8Y1V - chains B and C of the 4 polymer chains in the assembly; structure by electron microscopy, 4.20 A resolution (low resolution: residue-level contacts below are approximate; hydrogen-bond / salt-bridge calls are withheld).

== Chain B ==
Name: Glutamate receptor ionotropic, NMDA 2D
Organism: Homo sapiens
UniProt: O15399 (NMDE4_HUMAN); numbering as in UniProt (aligned over 1-879)
Amino-acid sequence (911 residues; each row starts with the number of its first residue):
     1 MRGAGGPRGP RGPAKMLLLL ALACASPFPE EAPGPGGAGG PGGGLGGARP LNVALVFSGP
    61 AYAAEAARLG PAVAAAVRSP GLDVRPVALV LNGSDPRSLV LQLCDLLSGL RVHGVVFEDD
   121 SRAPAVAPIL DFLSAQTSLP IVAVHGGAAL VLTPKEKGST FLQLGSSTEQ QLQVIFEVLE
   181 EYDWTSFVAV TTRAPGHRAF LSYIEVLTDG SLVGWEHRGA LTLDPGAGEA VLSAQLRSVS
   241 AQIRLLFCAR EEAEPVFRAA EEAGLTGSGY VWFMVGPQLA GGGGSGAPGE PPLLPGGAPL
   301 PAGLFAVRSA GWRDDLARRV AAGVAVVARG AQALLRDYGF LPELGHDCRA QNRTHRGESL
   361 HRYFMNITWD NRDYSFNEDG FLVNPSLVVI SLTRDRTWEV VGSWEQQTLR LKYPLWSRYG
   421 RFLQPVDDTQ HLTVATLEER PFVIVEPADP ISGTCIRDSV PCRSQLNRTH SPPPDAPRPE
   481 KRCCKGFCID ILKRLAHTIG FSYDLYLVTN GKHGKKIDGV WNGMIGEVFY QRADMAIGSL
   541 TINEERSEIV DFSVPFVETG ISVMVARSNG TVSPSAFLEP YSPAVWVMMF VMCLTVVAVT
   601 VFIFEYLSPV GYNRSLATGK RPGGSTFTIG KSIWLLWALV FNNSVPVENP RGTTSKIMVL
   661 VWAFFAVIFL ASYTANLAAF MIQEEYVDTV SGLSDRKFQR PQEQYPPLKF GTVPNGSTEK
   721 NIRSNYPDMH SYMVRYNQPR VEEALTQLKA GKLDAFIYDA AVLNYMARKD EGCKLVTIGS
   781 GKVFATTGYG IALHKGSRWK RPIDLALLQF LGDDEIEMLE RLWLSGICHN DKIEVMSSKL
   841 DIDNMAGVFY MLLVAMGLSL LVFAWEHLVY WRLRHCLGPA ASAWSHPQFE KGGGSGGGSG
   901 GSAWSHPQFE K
Unresolved in the structure: 1-59, 108, 123, 155-160, 186-187, 224-228, 260-262, 283-303, 337-341, 350-353, 394-397, 403, 424-428, 449-451, 466-478, 521-523, 562-563, 566-574, 608-626, 648-652, 687-690, 705, 716-717, 727-729, 753-755, 770-772, 787-791, 826-830, 869-911
Sequence notes: expression tag (880-911)
Swiss-Prot annotation at these positions:
  - region: Lys631 to Pro650 (Pore-forming)
  - binding site (L-glutamate): Ser539, Thr541, Arg546, Ser717, Thr718, Asp759
  - site: Asn642 (Functional determinant of NMDA receptors)
  - glycosylation (N-linked (GlcNAc...) asparagine): Asn92, Asn352, Asn366, Asn384, Asn467, Asn569
  - natural variant: Pro140 (P140S: In a breast cancer sample), Gly286 (G286R: In a breast cancer sample), Leu466 (L466V: Found in a patient with schizophrenia; uncertain significance), Glu527 (E527G: In a breast cancer sample), Met592 (M592L: Found in a patient with autism spectrum disorder; uncertain significance), Val667 (V667I: In DEE46), Met733 (M733V: Found in a patient with schizophrenia; uncertain significance), Arg872 (R872H: Found in a patient with schizophrenia; uncertain significance)
  - mutagenesis: Pro580 (P580R: Changed glutamate-gated calcium ion channel activity characterized by increased glutamate and glycine potency), Met845 (M845V: Increased glutamate and glycine agonist potency)
Disulfides: Cys104-Cys348, Cys462-Cys484
Residues lining bound ligands: A1LW8 ((2R,3S,4S,5R,6R)-2-(hydroxymethyl)-6-[(2S)-2-methyl-4-[(1R,2R,4S,6S,7S,8R,9S,12S,13R,16S,18R)-7,9,13,18-tetramethyl-16-oxidanyl-5-oxapentacyclo[10.8.0.02,9.04,8.013,18]icosan-6-yl]butoxy]oxane-3,4,5-triol): Pro583, Met589, Phe590

== Chain C ==
Name: Isoform 6 of Glutamate receptor ionotropic, NMDA 1
Organism: Homo sapiens
UniProt: Q05586 (NMDZ1_HUMAN), isoform Q05586-6; numbering as in UniProt (aligned over 1-868)
Amino-acid sequence (868 residues; row label = number of the first residue in the row):
     1 MSTMRLLTLA LLFSCSVARA ACDPKIVNIG AVLSTRKHEQ MFREAVNQAN KRHGSWKIQL
    61 NATSVTHKPN AIQMALSVCE DLISSQVYAI LVSHPPTPND HFTPTPVSYT AGFYRIPVLG
   121 LTTRMSIYSD KSIHLSFLRT VPPYSHQSSV WFEMMRVYSW NHIILLVSDD HEGRAAQKRL
   181 ETLLEERESK SKKRNYENLD QLSYDNKRGP KAEKVLQFDP GTKNVTALLM EAKELEARVI
   241 ILSASEDDAA TVYRAAAMLN MTGSGYVWLV GEREISGNAL RYAPDGILGL QLINGKNESA
   301 HISDAVGVVA QAVHELLEKE NITDPPRGCV GNTNIWKTGP LFKRVLMSSK YADGVTGRVE
   361 FNEDGDRKFA NYSIMNLQNR KLVQVGIYNG THVIPNDRKI IWPGGETEKP RGYQMSTRLK
   421 IVTIHQEPFV YVKPTLSDGT CKEEFTVNGD PVKKVICTGP NDTSPGSPRH TVPQCCYGFC
   481 IDLLIKLART MNFTYEVHLV ADGKFGTQER VNNSNKKEWN GMMGELLSGQ ADMIVAPLTI
   541 NNERAQYIEF SKPFKYQGLT ILVKKEIPRS TLDSFMQPFQ STLWLLVGLS VHVVAVMLYL
   601 LDRFSPFGRF KVNSEEEEED ALTLSSAMWF SWGVLLNSGI GEGAPRSFSA RILGMVWAGF
   661 AMIIVASYTA NLAAFLVLDR PEERITGIND PRLRNPSDKF IYATVKQSSV DIYFRRQVEL
   721 STMYRHMEKH NYESAAEAIQ AVRDNKLHAF IWDSAVLEFE ASQKCDLVTT GELFFRSGFG
   781 IGMRKDSPWK QNVSLSILKS HENGFMEDLD KTWVRYQECD SRSNAPATLT FENMAGVFML
   841 VAGGIVAGIF LIFIEIAYKR HKDARRKQ
Unresolved in the structure: 1-37, 54-59, 83-88, 130-131, 168-169, 186-204, 286-290, 317-322, 359-361, 437-439, 462-467, 504-510, 568, 576, 604-622, 642-650, 680-683, 778-780, 817-824, 857-868
Swiss-Prot annotation at these positions:
  - glycosylation: Asn61 (N-linked (GlcNAc...) asparagine)
  - natural variant: Ser349 (A349S: this construct carries the variant), Arg815 (G815R: In NDHMSD; this construct carries the variant)
Disulfides: Cys79-Cys329, Cys457-Cys476
Covalent attachments: N-acetylglucosamine (NAG) linked to Asn61, Asn492

== Interface between chain B and chain C ==
Contacting residue pairs - 17 pairs, chain B then chain C:
  Tyr606(B) with Glu855(C)
  Asn643(B) with Asn637(C)
  Thr654(B) with Leu851(C)
  Lys656(B) with Trp629(C)
  Ala663(B) with Leu636(C)
  Phe664(B) with Leu636(C)
  Phe665(B) with Val837(C)
  Ala675(B) with Leu676(C)
  Phe680(B) with Pro826(C)
  Thr786(B) with Asn803(C)
  Leu805(B) with Asn542(C)
  Leu808(B) with Asn541(C); Asn542(C)
  Gln809(B) with Asn542(C)
  Gly812(B) with Phe775(C)
  Asp813(B) with Arg716(C)
  Ile816(B) with Phe774(C)
Also at the interface, not in a pair above, chain B (23 interface residues in all): Glu544, Val585, Met588, Leu660, Val667, Ala671, Phe784
Also at the interface, not in a pair above, chain C (21 interface residues in all): Leu672, Tyr713, Leu798, Lys799, Thr830, Leu840, Gly848

== In short ==
Chain B and chain C form an interface of 23 and 21 residues respectively. Chain B binds compound A1LW8.
Covalently linked N-acetylglucosamine: at Asn61(C) and Asn492(C). UniProt lists 6 L-glutamate-binding residues
and 2 mutagenesis sites on chain B.
Chain B is Glutamate receptor ionotropic, NMDA 2D and chain C is Isoform 6 of Glutamate receptor ionotropic,
NMDA 1, both from Homo sapiens; the structure, Structure of GluN1b-GluN2D NMDA receptor in complex with
competitive antagonist R-CPP and allosteric inhibitor YY-23, was determined by electron microscopy.
